Entry 9D3D (electron microscopy, 3.41 A resolution); this record covers chains B and c of the 8 polymer chains in the assembly.

[Chain B]
Protein: HIV-1 BG505 DS-SOSIP gp120
Source organism: Human immunodeficiency virus 1
UniProtKB: Q2N0S6 (Q2N0S6_9HIV1); the construct lacks a stretch of the UniProt sequence and is renumbered around it, so the offset changes along the chain: 31-141 = UniProt 30-140; 150-185 = UniProt 141-176; 189-309 = UniProt 188-308; 312-321 = UniProt 309-318; 2 more segments
Chain sequence (481 residues; row label = number of the first residue in the row; note: 14 numbers in that range are skipped by the numbering (no residue carries them; nothing is unmodelled there); a row labelled like 185A-185K holds insertion residues (185A, then the next letters in order)):
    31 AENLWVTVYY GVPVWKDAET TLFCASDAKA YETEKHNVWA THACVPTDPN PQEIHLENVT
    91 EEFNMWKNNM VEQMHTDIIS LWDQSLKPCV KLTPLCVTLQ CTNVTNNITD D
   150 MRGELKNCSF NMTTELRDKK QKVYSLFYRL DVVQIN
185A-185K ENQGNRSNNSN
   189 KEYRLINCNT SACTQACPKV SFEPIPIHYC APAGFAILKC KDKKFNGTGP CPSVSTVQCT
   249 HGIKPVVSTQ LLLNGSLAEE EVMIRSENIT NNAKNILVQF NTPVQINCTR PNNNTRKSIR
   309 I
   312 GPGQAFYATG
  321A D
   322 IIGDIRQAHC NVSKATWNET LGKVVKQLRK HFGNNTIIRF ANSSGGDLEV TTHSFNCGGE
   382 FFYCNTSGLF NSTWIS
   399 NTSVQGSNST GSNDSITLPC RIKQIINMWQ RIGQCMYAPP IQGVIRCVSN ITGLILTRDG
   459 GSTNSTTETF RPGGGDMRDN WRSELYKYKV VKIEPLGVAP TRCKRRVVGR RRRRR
Unresolved in the structure: 31-32, 185A-185K, 399-410, 506-513
Disulfide bonds: Cys54-Cys74, Cys119-Cys205, Cys126-Cys196, Cys131-Cys157, Cys201-Cys433, Cys218-Cys247, Cys228-Cys239, Cys296-Cys331, Cys378-Cys445, Cys385-Cys418
Covalent attachments: N-acetylglucosamine (NAG) linked to Asn88, Asn133, Asn137, Asn156, Asn197, Asn234, Asn262, Asn276, Asn295, Asn301, Asn332, Asn339, Asn355, Asn363, Asn386, Asn392, Asn448; glycan linked to Asn160
Construct notes: conflict Cys201 (Ile200 in Q2N0S6), Asn332 (Thr330 in Q2N0S6), Cys433 (Ala430 in Q2N0S6), Cys501 (Ala498 in Q2N0S6); expression tag (509-513)

[Chain c]
Protein: BG505 DS-SOSIP glycoprotein gp41
Source organism: Human immunodeficiency virus 1
UniProtKB: Q2N0S6 (Q2N0S6_9HIV1); residues 512-664 here correspond to UniProt positions 509-661 (UniProt number = residue number - 3)
Chain sequence (153 residues; numbered 512 to 664; the number before each row is that of its first residue):
   512 AVGIGAVFLG FLGAAGSTMG AASMTLTVQA RNLLSGIVQQ QSNLLRAPEA QQHLLKLTVW
   572 GIKQLQARVL AVERYLRDQQ LLGIWGCSGK LICCTNVPWN SSWSNRNLSE IWDNMTWLQW
   632 DKEISNYTQI IYGLLEESQN QQEKNEQDLL ALD
Unresolved in the structure: 512-519, 547-568
Disulfide bonds: Cys598-Cys604
Covalent attachments: N-acetylglucosamine (NAG) linked to Asn611, Asn637
Construct notes: engineered mutation Pro559 (Ile556 in Q2N0S6), Cys605 (Thr602 in Q2N0S6)

[Interface between chain B and chain c]
Residue-residue contacts (9; chain B residue first):
  Thr499(B) - Gln658(c)
  Arg500(B) - Ala662(c)
  Cys501(B) - Gln658(c)
  Cys501(B) - Leu661(c)  hydrophobic
  Cys501(B) - Ala662(c)
  Lys502(B) - Leu661(c)
  Arg504(B) - Leu660(c)
  Arg504(B) - Leu661(c)
  Arg504(B) - Asp664(c)  salt bridge

[Overview]
Chain B and chain c each contribute 5 residues to their interface; the contacts include 1 salt bridge. The
salt-bridged pair is Arg504(B)-Asp664(c). N-acetylglucosamine is covalently linked to Asn88(B), Asn133(B),
Asn137(B), Asn156(B), Asn197(B) and Asn234(B) and 11 more. Covalently linked N-acetylglucosamine: at Asn611(c)
and Asn637(c).
Chain B is HIV-1 BG505 DS-SOSIP gp120 and chain c is BG505 DS-SOSIP glycoprotein gp41, both from Human
immunodeficiency virus 1; the structure, Cryo-EM structure of PGT145 R100aS Fab bound to HIV-1 BG505
DS-SOSIP.664 Env trimer, was determined by electron microscopy together with 9D1W from the same study.
